PDB entry 3B5T | X-ray diffraction, 1.75 A resolution | chains B and E

[Chain B (and E)]
Name: Novel immune-type receptor 10
Organism: Ictalurus punctatus
Notes: fragment: Extracellular fragment; chain E of this document is another copy of the same molecule, construct and numbering; everything in this record applies to it too
UniProtKB: Q8UWK5 (Q8UWK5_ICTPU); residues 2-111 here correspond to UniProt positions 22-131 (UniProt number = residue number + 20)
Amino-acid sequence (111 residues; numbered 1 to 111; the number before each row is that of its first residue):
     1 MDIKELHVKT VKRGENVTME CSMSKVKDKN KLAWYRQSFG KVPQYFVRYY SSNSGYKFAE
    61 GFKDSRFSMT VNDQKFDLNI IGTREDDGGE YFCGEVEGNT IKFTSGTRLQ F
Differences from the reference sequence: initiating methionine (1); engineered mutation Asn-30 (Asp50 in Q8UWK5)
Modified positions: Mse-1, Mse-19, Mse-23, Mse-69 (selenomethionine; parent Met)
Disulfide bonds: Cys-21/Cys-93

[Interface between chain B and chain E]
Residue-residue contacts (58; chain B residue first):
  Mse-1(B) with Gln-44(E), hydrogen bond (backbone-side chain)
  Asp-2(B) with Gln-44(E)
  Ile-3(B) with Lys-41(E); Gln-44(E)
  Lys-4(B) with Lys-41(E); Val-42(E), hydrogen bond (backbone-backbone)
  Glu-5(B) with Gly-40(E); Lys-41(E), salt bridge
  Leu-6(B) with Gln-37(E); Gly-40(E), hydrogen bond (backbone-backbone); Lys-41(E)
  Asn-30(B) with Asn-99(E), hydrogen bond (backbone-side chain)
  Lys-31(B) with Gly-98(E); Asn-99(E)
  Tyr-35(B) with Thr-100(E); Ile-101(E), hydrogen bond (side chain-backbone)
  Gln-37(B) with Leu-6(E); Gln-37(E); Glu-90(E), hydrogen bond; Phe-92(E)
  Phe-39(B) with Arg-108(E)
  Gly-40(B) with Glu-5(E); Leu-6(E), hydrogen bond (backbone-backbone); Arg-108(E)
  Lys-41(B) with Ile-3(E); Lys-4(E); Glu-5(E), salt bridge; Leu-6(E)
  Val-42(B) with Lys-4(E), hydrogen bond (backbone-backbone); Phe-103(E), hydrophobic; Ser-105(E); Gly-106(E)
  Pro-43(B) with Phe-92(E); Phe-103(E)
  Gln-44(B) with Asp-2(E)
  Tyr-45(B) with Thr-100(E)
  Glu-90(B) with Gln-37(E), hydrogen bond
  Phe-92(B) with Gln-37(E); Pro-43(E)
  Val-96(B) with Val-96(E), hydrophobic; Gly-98(E); Asn-99(E); Thr-100(E)
  Gly-98(B) with Val-96(E)
  Asn-99(B) with Asn-30(E), hydrogen bond (side chain-backbone); Lys-31(E); Arg-48(E); Val-96(E)
  Thr-100(B) with Tyr-35(E); Tyr-45(E); Val-96(E)
  Ile-101(B) with Tyr-35(E), hydrogen bond (backbone-side chain); Ile-101(E), hydrophobic
  Phe-103(B) with Val-42(E), hydrophobic; Pro-43(E); Phe-103(E), hydrophobic
  Gly-106(B) with Val-42(E)
  Arg-108(B) with Gly-40(E)
Interface residues without a listed pair, chain B (30 interface residues in all): Ala-33, Arg-48, Ser-105
Interface residues without a listed pair, chain E (30 interface residues in all): Ala-33, Ser-38, Phe-39

[Summary]
The chain B/chain E interface involves 30 residues from each chain; the contacts include 11 hydrogen bonds and
2 salt bridges. Polar pairs include Glu-5(B)/Lys-41(E), Mse-1(B)/Gln-44(E) and Asn-30(B)/Asn-99(E).
Both chains are Novel immune-type receptor 10 (Ictalurus punctatus). Entry 3B5T (Crystal Structure of Novel
Immune-Type Receptor 10 Se-Met Extracellular Fragment Mutant N30D) was determined by X-ray diffraction,
deposited together with 2QTE, 2QHL, 3BDB, 2QJD and 2QQQ.
